9K10 - chains K and A of the 36 polymer chains in the assembly; structure by electron microscopy, 3.60 A resolution.

# Chain K
Protein: 50S ribosomal protein L13
Source organism: Mycolicibacterium smegmatis MC2 155
UniProtKB: A0QSP8 (RL13_MYCS2); residues 1-147 here = UniProt positions 1-147
Chain sequence (147 residues; each row starts with the number of its first residue):
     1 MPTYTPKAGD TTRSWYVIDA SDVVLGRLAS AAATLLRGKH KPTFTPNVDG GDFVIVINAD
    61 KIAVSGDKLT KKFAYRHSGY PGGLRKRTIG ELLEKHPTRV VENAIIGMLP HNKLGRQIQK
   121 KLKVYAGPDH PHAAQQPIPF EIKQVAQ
Unresolved in the structure: 1

# Chain A
Molecule: 23S ribosomal RNA
Source organism: Mycolicibacterium smegmatis MC2 155
Sequence (3127 nucleotides; row label = number of the first residue in the row; numbers below 1 keep their minus sign (U-2 is residue -2)):
    -2 UUGUAAGUGU UUAAGGGCGC AUGGUGGAUG CCUUGGCACU GGGAGCCGAU GAAGGACGUA
    58 GGAGGCUGCG AUAAGCCUCG GGGAGCUGUC AACCGAGCGU UGAUCCGAGG AUGUCCGAAU
   118 GGGGAAACCC GGCACGAGUG AUGUCGUGUC ACCAGGCGCU GAAUAUAUAG GCGUCUGGGG
   178 GGAACGCGGG GAAGUGAAAC AUCUCAGUAC CCGUAGGAAG AGAAAACAAA AUGUGAUUCC
   238 GUGAGUAGUG GCGAGCGAAA GCGGAGGAUG GCUAAACCGU AUGCAUGUGA UACCGGGUAG
   298 GGGUUGUGUG UGCGGGGUUG UGGGACCUAU CUUUCCGGCU CUACCUGGCU GGAGGGCAGU
   358 GAGAAAAUGU UGUGGUUAGC GGAAAUGGCU UGGGAUGGCC UGCCGUAGAC GGUGAGAGCC
   418 CGGUACGUGA AAACCCGACG UCUGUCUUGA UGGUGUUCCC GAGUAGCAGC GGGCCCGUGG
   478 AAUCUGCUGU GAAUCUGCCG GGACCACCCG GUAAGCCUGA AUACUUCCCA GUGACCGAUA
   538 GCGGAUUAGU ACCGUGAGGG AAUGGUGAAA AGUACCCCGG GAGGGGAGUG AAAGAGUACC
   598 UGAAACCGUG CGCUUACAAU CCGUCAGAGC CCUCGACGUG UCGUGGGGUG AUGGCGUGCC
   658 UUUUGAAGAA UGAGCCUGCG AGUCAGGGAC AUGUCGCGAG GUUAACCCGG GUGGGGUAGC
   718 CGCAGCGAAA GCGAGUCUGA AUAGGGCGUA UCCACACAAG AGUGUGUGGU GUAGUGGUGU
   778 GUUCUGGACC CGAAGCGGAG UGAUCUACCC AUGGCCAGGG UGAAGCGCGG GUAAGACCGC
   838 GUGGAGGCCC GAACCCACUU AGGUUGAAGA CUGAGGGGAU GAGCUGUGGG UAGGGGUGAA
   898 AGGCCAAUCA AACUCCGUGA UAGCUGGUUC UCCCCGAAAU GCAUUUAGGU GCAGCGUCGC
   958 AUGUUUCUUG CCGGAGGUAG AGCUACUGGA UGGCCGAUGG GCCCCACAGG GUUACUGACG
  1018 UCAGCCAAAC UCCGAAUGCC GGUAAGUCCA AGAGUGCGGC AGUGAGACGG CGGGGGAUAA
  1078 GCUCCGUGCG UCGAGAGGGA AACAGCCCAG AUCGCCGGCU AAGGCCCCUA AGCGUGUGCU
  1138 AAGUGGAAAA GGAUGUGCAG UCGCGAAGAC AACCAGGAGG UUGGCUUAGA AGCAGCCACC
  1198 CUUGAAAGAG UGCGUAAUAG CUCACUGGUC AAGUGAUUGU GCGCCGAUAA UGUAGCGGGG
  1258 CUCAAGCACA CCGCCGAAGC CGCGGCAGCC AACGUGUUGG CUGGGUAGGG GAGCGUCCUG
  1318 CAUCCGGUGA AGCCGCCGAG UGAUCGAGUG GUGGAGGGUG UGGGAGUGAG AAUGCAGGCA
  1378 UGAGUAGCGA UUAGGCAAGU GAGAACCUUG CCCGCCGAAA GACCAAGGGU UCCUGGGCCA
  1438 GGCCAGUCCG CCCAGGGUGA GUCGGGACCU AAGGCGAGGC CGACAGGCGU AGUCGAUGGA
  1498 CAACGGGUUG AUAUUCCCGU ACCCGUGUAU GUGCGUCCAU GAUGAAUCAG CGGUACUAAC
  1558 CAUCCAAAAC CACCGUGACC GCACCUUUCG GGGUGUGGCG UUGGUGGGGC UGCAUGGGAC
  1618 CUUCGUUGGU AGUAGUCAAG CGAUGGGGUG ACGCAGGAAG GUAGCCGUAC CGGUCAGUGG
  1678 UAAUACCGGG GUAAGCCUGU AGGGAGUCAG AUAGGUAAAU CCGUCUGGCA UAUAUCCUGA
  1738 GAGGUGAUGC AUAGCCGAGU GAGGCGAAUU CGGUGAUCCU AUGCUGCCGA GAAAAGCCUC
  1798 UAGCGAGGAC AUACACGGCC CGUACCCCAA ACCAACACAG GUGGUCAGGU AGAGAAUACU
  1858 AAGGCGUACG AGUGAACUAU GGUUAAGGAA CUCGGCAAAA UGCCCCCGUA ACUUCGGGAG
  1918 AAGGGGGACC CACAUGGCGU GUAAGCCUUU ACGGCCCAAG CGUGAGUGGG UGGCACAAAC
  1978 CAGUGAGAAG CGACUGUUUA CUAAAAACAC AGGUCCGUGC GAAGUCGCAA GACGAUGUAU
  2038 ACGGACUGAC GCCUGCCCGG UGCUGGAAGG UUAAGAGGAC CCGUUAACUC CCUUUGGGGG
  2098 UGAAGCGGAG AAUUUAAGCC CCAGUAAACG GCGGUGGUAA CUAUAACCAU CCUAAGGUAG
  2158 CGAAAUUCCU UGUCGGGUAA GUUCCGACCU GCACGAAUGG CGUAACGACU UCUCAACUGU
  2218 CUCAACCAUA GACUCGGCGA AAUUGCACUA CGAGUAAAGA UGCUCGUUAC GCGCGGCAGG
  2278 ACGAAAAGAC CCCGGGACCU UCACUACAAC UUGGUAUUGG UGCUCGAUAC GGUUUGUGUA
  2338 GGAUAGGUGG GAGACUGUGA AGCUCACACG CCAGUGUGGG UGGAGUCGUU GUUGAAAUAC
  2398 CACUCUGAUC GUAUUGGGCC UCUAACCUCG GACCGUAUAU CCGGUUCAGG GACAGUGCCU
  2458 GGUGGGUAGU UUAACUGGGG CGGUUGCCUC CUAAAAUGUA ACGGAGGCGC CCAAAGGUUC
  2518 CCUCAACCUG GACGGCAAUC AGGUGUUGAG UGUAAGUGCA CAAGGGAGCU UGACUGCGAG
  2578 ACGGACAUGU CGAGCAGGGA CGAAAGUCGG GACUAGUGAU CCGGCACCUC UGAGUGGAAG
  2638 GGGUGUCGCU CAACGGAUAA AAGGUACCCC GGGGAUAACA GGCUGAUCUU CCCCAAGAGU
  2698 CCAUAUCGAC GGGAUGGUUU GGCACCUCGA UGUCGGCUCG UCGCAUCCUG GGGCUGGAGC
  2758 AGGUCCCAAG GGUUGGGCUG UUCGCCCAUU AAAGCGGCAC GCGAGCUGGG UUUAGAACGU
  2818 CGUGAGACAG UUCGGUCUCU AUCCGCCGCG CGCGUCAGAA GCUUGAGGAA ACCUGUCCCU
  2878 AGUACGAGAG GACCGGGACG GACGAACCUC UGGUAUACCA GUUGUCCCAC CAGGGGCACG
  2938 GCUGGAUAGC CACGUUCGGA CAGGAUAACC GCUGAAAGCA UCUAAGCGGG AAACCUCUUC
  2998 CAAGACCAGG CUUCUCACCC UCUAGGAGGG AUAAGGCCCC CCGCAGACCA CGGGAUUGAU
  3058 AGACCAGACC UGGAAGCCUA GUAAUAGGUG CAGGGAACUG GCACUAACCG GCCGAAAACU
  3118 UACAACA
Unresolved in the structure: -2 to 1, 1562-1609, 2136-2144, 3121-3124
Metal / ion sites: Mg2+ site 1 near G13 (its only coordinating residue here); Mg2+ site 2: C28, G1354; Mg2+ site 3: C43, G214; Mg2+ site 4 near U56 (its only coordinating residue here); Mg2+ site 5 near U69 (its only coordinating residue here); Mg2+ site 6 near U117 (its only coordinating residue here); Mg2+ site 7: A159, U163, A164; Mg2+ site 8: G191, U2467; Mg2+ site 9 near G191 (its only coordinating residue here); Mg2+ site 10: A194, A196, C197; Mg2+ site 11 near G204 (its only coordinating residue here); Mg2+ site 12 near G217 (its only coordinating residue here); 244 more Mg2+ sites not listed

# Chain K / chain A interface
Pairs across the interface - 96 pairs, chain K then chain A:
  Pro2(K) - C1113(A)  base contact
  Thr3(K) - C1113(A)  hydrogen bond to the base
  Thr5(K) - A625(A)  phosphate contact
  Pro6(K) - A625(A)  sugar contact
  Lys7(K) - A625(A)  salt bridge to the phosphate
  Lys7(K) - G626(A)  phosphate contact
  Ala8(K) - A625(A)  phosphate contact
  Ala8(K) - G626(A)  phosphate contact
  Trp15(K) - G4(A)  sugar contact
  Asp22(K) - C1260(A)  hydrogen bond to the base
  Val24(K) - C1258(A)  phosphate contact
  Val24(K) - U1259(A)  phosphate contact
  Val24(K) - C1260(A)  base contact
  Leu25(K) - C1258(A)  phosphate contact
  Gly26(K) - G1257(A)  hydrogen bond to the phosphate
  Gly26(K) - C1258(A)  hydrogen bond to the phosphate
  Gly26(K) - A1262(A)  base contact
  Arg27(K) - C1130(A)  hydrogen bond to the base
  Arg27(K) - C1260(A)  hydrogen bond to the sugar
  Arg27(K) - A1262(A)  base contact
  Ser30(K) - C1123(A)  hydrogen bond to the sugar
  Ser30(K) - C1124(A)  hydrogen bond to the sugar
  Thr34(K) - C1124(A)  sugar contact
  Arg37(K) - C1125(A)  sugar contact
  Lys39(K) - C1125(A)  salt bridge to the phosphate
  Lys39(K) - A1127(A)  salt bridge to the phosphate
  Pro46(K) - G650(A)  sugar contact
  Asn47(K) - G624(A)  sugar contact
  Asn47(K) - U649(A)  hydrogen bond to the base
  Asn47(K) - G650(A)  sugar contact
  Phe53(K) - U5(A)  sugar contact
  Ser65(K) - U1259(A)  hydrogen bond to the phosphate
  Ser65(K) - C1260(A)  phosphate contact
  Lys68(K) - G1140(A)  hydrogen bond to the base
  Lys68(K) - C1258(A)  salt bridge to the phosphate
  Lys68(K) - U1259(A)  salt bridge to the phosphate
  Lys71(K) - G1140(A)  salt bridge to the phosphate
  Lys72(K) - G1257(A)  salt bridge to the phosphate
  Tyr75(K) - U1250(A)  sugar contact
  Arg76(K) - G2864(A)  hydrogen bond to the phosphate
  Arg76(K) - G2865(A)  phosphate contact
  His77(K) - G1249(A)  stacking on the base
  Ser78(K) - G2865(A)  hydrogen bond to the phosphate
  Ser78(K) - A2866(A)  hydrogen bond to the phosphate
  Tyr80(K) - A2866(A)  sugar contact
  Pro81(K) - G1249(A)  phosphate contact
  Pro81(K) - U2738(A)  phosphate contact
  Pro81(K) - C2739(A)  phosphate contact
  Gly82(K) - G1249(A)  hydrogen bond to the phosphate
  Gly82(K) - C2739(A)  phosphate contact
  Leu84(K) - G1249(A)  sugar contact
  Leu84(K) - U1250(A)  base contact
  Arg85(K) - G2865(A)  salt bridge to the phosphate
  Arg85(K) - A2866(A)  salt bridge to the phosphate
  Arg85(K) - C2992(A)  salt bridge to the phosphate
  Arg87(K) - G2864(A)  salt bridge to the phosphate
  Lys95(K) - C2992(A)  hydrogen bond to the sugar
  Arg99(K) - A2863(A)  hydrogen bond to the sugar
  Arg99(K) - G2864(A)  salt bridge to the phosphate
  Glu102(K) - C3004(A)  hydrogen bond to the base
  Ala104(K) - G1256(A)  hydrogen bond to the sugar
  Ala104(K) - G1257(A)  phosphate contact
  Gly107(K) - G1255(A)  hydrogen bond to the base
  Gly107(K) - G1256(A)  sugar contact
  Met108(K) - C1124(A)  hydrogen bond to the sugar
  Met108(K) - C1125(A)  sugar contact
  Met108(K) - G1256(A)  base contact
  Met108(K) - G1257(A)  sugar contact
  Leu109(K) - C1125(A)  sugar contact
  Pro110(K) - C1125(A)  sugar contact
  His111(K) - G2263(A)  salt bridge to the phosphate
  His111(K) - U2264(A)  salt bridge to the phosphate
  Asn112(K) - G650(A)  hydrogen bond to the phosphate
  Asn112(K) - G651(A)  phosphate contact
  Lys113(K) - A615(A)  sugar contact
  Lys113(K) - A616(A)  salt bridge to the phosphate
  Lys113(K) - U649(A)  phosphate contact
  Lys113(K) - G650(A)  salt bridge to the phosphate
  Leu114(K) - U649(A)  sugar contact
  Leu114(K) - G650(A)  hydrogen bond to the phosphate
  Arg116(K) - A615(A)  salt bridge to the phosphate
  Arg116(K) - A616(A)  salt bridge to the phosphate
  Arg116(K) - A2266(A)  base contact
  Lys120(K) - C3004(A)  phosphate contact
  Pro131(K) - A3(A)  sugar contact
  His132(K) - A3(A)  hydrogen bond to the sugar
  His132(K) - G4(A)  phosphate contact
  Ala134(K) - U3118(A)  hydrogen bond to the sugar
  Gln135(K) - A3(A)  hydrogen bond to the base
  Gln135(K) - G4(A)  hydrogen bond to the sugar
  Gln136(K) - U3118(A)  hydrogen bond to the sugar
  Ile142(K) - C1130(A)  base contact
  Gln144(K) - C1130(A)  base contact
  Gln144(K) - G1131(A)  phosphate contact
  Gln147(K) - G1129(A)  hydrogen bond to the base
  Gln147(K) - G1131(A)  hydrogen bond to the sugar
Interface residues without a listed pair, chain K (64 interface residues in all): Ala33, Ala63, Gly66, Asp67, Gly83, His96, Asn103, Lys123, Lys143
Interface residues without a listed pair, chain A (49 interface residues in all): A2, A623, A648, U1126, A1251, U2265, C3003, A3119

# Summary
Chain K and chain A form an interface of 64 and 49 residues respectively; the contacts include 30 hydrogen
bonds, 18 salt bridges and 1 aromatic stacking contact. Polar pairs include Thr3(K)-C1113(A),
Asp22(K)-C1260(A) and Arg27(K)-C1130(A). C28(A) and G1354(A) coordinate Mg2+ site 2.
Here chain K is 50S ribosomal protein L13 and chain A is 23S ribosomal RNA, both from Mycolicibacterium
smegmatis MC2 155. Entry 9K10 (EF-G2 bound 50S ribosome subunit complex of M. smegmatis) was determined by
electron microscopy (same publication as 9K0Z).
